Entry 5IKV (X-ray diffraction, 2.51 A resolution); this record covers chains A and B.

== Chain A (and B) ==
Name: Prostaglandin G/H synthase 2
Organism: Homo sapiens
Notes: EC 1.14.99.1; chain B of this document is another copy of the same molecule, construct and numbering; everything in this record applies to it too
UniProtKB: P35354 (PGH2_HUMAN); the construct lacks a stretch of the UniProt sequence, so the offset changes along the chain: 34-105 = UniProt 19-90; 106-583 = UniProt 92-569
Chain sequence (551 residues; row label = number of the first residue in the row):
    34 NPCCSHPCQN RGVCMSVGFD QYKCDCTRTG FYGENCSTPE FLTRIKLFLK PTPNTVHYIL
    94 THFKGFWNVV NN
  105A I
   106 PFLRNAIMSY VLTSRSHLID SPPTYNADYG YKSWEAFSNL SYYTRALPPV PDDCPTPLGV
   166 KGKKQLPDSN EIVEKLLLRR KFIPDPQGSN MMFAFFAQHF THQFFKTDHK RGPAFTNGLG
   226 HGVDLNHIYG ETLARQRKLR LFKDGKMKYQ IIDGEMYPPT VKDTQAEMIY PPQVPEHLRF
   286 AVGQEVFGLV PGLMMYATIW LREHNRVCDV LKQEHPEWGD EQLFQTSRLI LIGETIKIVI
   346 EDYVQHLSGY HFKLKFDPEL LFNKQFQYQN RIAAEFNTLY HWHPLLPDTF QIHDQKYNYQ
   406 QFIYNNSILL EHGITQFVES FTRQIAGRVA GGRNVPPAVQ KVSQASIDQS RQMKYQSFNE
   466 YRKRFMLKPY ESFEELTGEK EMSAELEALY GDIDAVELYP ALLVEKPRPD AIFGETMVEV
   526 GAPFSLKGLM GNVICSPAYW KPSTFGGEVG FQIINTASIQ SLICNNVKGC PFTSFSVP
Cystine bridges: Cys36-Cys47, Cys37-Cys159, Cys41-Cys57, Cys59-Cys69, Cys569-Cys575
Glycans and other covalent adducts: glycan linked to Asn144; N-acetylglucosamine (NAG) linked to Asn410
Bound ions: protoporphyrin IX containing co Co near His388 (its only coordinating residue here)
Residues lining bound ligands:
  - protoporphyrin IX containing co (COH): Tyr148, Ala199, Phe200, Ala202, Gln203, His207, Phe210, Lys211, Thr212, His214, Leu294, Val295, Asn382, Tyr385, His386, Trp387, His388, Leu390, Leu391, Phe395, Ile408, Val444, Val447, Ala450, Gln454
  - flufenamic acid (FLF; 2-[[3-(trifluoromethyl)phenyl]amino] benzoic acid): Val116, Arg120, Tyr348, Val349, Leu352, Ser353, Tyr355, Leu359, Phe381, Leu384, Tyr385, Trp387, Met522, Val523, Gly526, Ala527, Ser530, Leu531
Swiss-Prot annotation at these positions:
  - active site: His207 (Proton acceptor), Tyr385 (For cyclooxygenase activity)
  - binding site (substrate): Arg120, Tyr355
  - binding site (heme b): His388
  - site: Ser530 (Aspirin-acetylated serine)
  - modified residue: Cys540 (S-nitrosocysteine), Ser579 (O-acetylserine)
  - glycosylation (N-linked (GlcNAc...) asparagine): Asn68, Asn144, Asn410
Reported in the primary citation:
  - binding site for flufenamic acid: Tyr385, Ser530
  - mutagenesis - Y385F (Tm change 7 degC): decreased stability in response to flufenamic acid
  - mutagenesis - S530A: unchanged stability in response to flufenamic acid
  - mutagenesis - Y385F/S530A: decreased binding to flufenamic acid
  - catalytic residues: Tyr385 (citing earlier work)
  - mutagenesis - Y385F/S530A (Tm change 14 degC): decreased stability
  - mutagenesis - Y385F/S530A: abolished stability in response to diclofenac

== How chain A and chain B interact ==
Residue-residue contacts (106):
  Val46(A) - Ser548(B)
  Met48(A) - His320(B)
  Met48(A) - Gly551(B)
  Met48(A) - Gly552(B)
  Ser49(A) - His320(B)  hydrogen bond (backbone-side chain)
  Ser49(A) - Glu322(B)  hydrogen bond
  Ser49(A) - Trp323(B)
  Val50(A) - Glu322(B)
  Gly51(A) - Glu322(B)  hydrogen bond (backbone-side chain)
  Phe52(A) - Pro321(B)
  Phe52(A) - Glu322(B)
  Asp58(A) - Lys546(B)
  Asp58(A) - Pro547(B)
  Asp58(A) - Ser548(B)  hydrogen bond
  Thr60(A) - Lys546(B)
  Thr60(A) - Pro547(B)
  Arg61(A) - Phe367(B)
  Arg61(A) - Pro542(B)  hydrogen bond (side chain-backbone)
  Arg61(A) - Trp545(B)  hydrogen bond (side chain-backbone)
  Asp125(A) - Ala543(B)
  Pro127(A) - Tyr373(B)
  Pro127(A) - Val538(B)  hydrophobic
  Pro127(A) - Ser541(B)
  Pro128(A) - Tyr544(B)  hydrogen bond (backbone-side chain)
  Thr129(A) - Tyr544(B)
  Tyr134(A) - Glu326(B)  hydrogen bond
  Tyr134(A) - Gln330(B)
  Tyr136(A) - Glu326(B)
  Tyr136(A) - Gln327(B)  hydrogen bond (side chain-backbone)
  Tyr136(A) - Gln330(B)
  Lys137(A) - Leu334(B)
  Lys137(A) - Ala543(B)
  Lys137(A) - Tyr544(B)
  Ser138(A) - Gln330(B)
  Ser138(A) - Leu334(B)
  Trp139(A) - Asp229(B)
  Trp139(A) - Gln330(B)
  Trp139(A) - Arg333(B)
  Trp139(A) - Leu334(B)
  Trp139(A) - Ile337(B)  hydrophobic
  Trp139(A) - Asn537(B)
  Trp139(A) - Val538(B)  hydrophobic
  Glu140(A) - Gln330(B)
  Phe142(A) - Val538(B)  hydrophobic
  Phe142(A) - Tyr544(B)
  Asp229(A) - Trp139(B)
  His320(A) - Met48(B)
  His320(A) - Ser49(B)  hydrogen bond (side chain-backbone)
  Pro321(A) - Phe52(B)
  Glu322(A) - Ser49(B)  hydrogen bond
  Glu322(A) - Val50(B)
  Glu322(A) - Gly51(B)  hydrogen bond (side chain-backbone)
  Glu322(A) - Phe52(B)
  Trp323(A) - Ser49(B)
  Glu326(A) - Tyr134(B)  hydrogen bond
  Glu326(A) - Tyr136(B)
  Gln327(A) - Tyr136(B)  hydrogen bond (backbone-side chain)
  Gln330(A) - Tyr134(B)
  Gln330(A) - Tyr136(B)
  Gln330(A) - Ser138(B)
  Gln330(A) - Trp139(B)
  Gln330(A) - Glu140(B)
  Arg333(A) - Trp139(B)
  Leu334(A) - Lys137(B)
  Leu334(A) - Ser138(B)
  Leu334(A) - Trp139(B)
  Ile337(A) - Trp139(B)  hydrophobic
  Phe367(A) - Arg61(B)
  Phe367(A) - Gln370(B)  hydrogen bond (backbone-side chain)
  Asn368(A) - Gln370(B)
  Lys369(A) - Gln370(B)  hydrogen bond (backbone-side chain)
  Gln370(A) - Phe367(B)  hydrogen bond (side chain-backbone)
  Gln370(A) - Asn368(B)
  Gln370(A) - Lys369(B)  hydrogen bond (side chain-backbone)
  Phe371(A) - Gln372(B)  hydrogen bond (backbone-side chain)
  Gln372(A) - Phe371(B)  hydrogen bond (side chain-backbone)
  Gln372(A) - Gln372(B)
  Gln372(A) - Tyr373(B)  hydrogen bond (side chain-backbone)
  Tyr373(A) - Pro127(B)
  Tyr373(A) - Gln372(B)  hydrogen bond (backbone-side chain)
  Tyr373(A) - Gln374(B)  hydrogen bond (backbone-side chain)
  Gln374(A) - Tyr373(B)  hydrogen bond (side chain-backbone)
  Gln374(A) - Gln374(B)
  Asn537(A) - Trp139(B)
  Val538(A) - Pro127(B)  hydrophobic
  Val538(A) - Trp139(B)  hydrophobic
  Val538(A) - Phe142(B)  hydrophobic
  Ser541(A) - Pro127(B)
  Pro542(A) - Arg61(B)  hydrogen bond (backbone-side chain)
  Ala543(A) - Asp125(B)
  Ala543(A) - Lys137(B)
  Tyr544(A) - Pro128(B)  hydrogen bond (side chain-backbone)
  Tyr544(A) - Thr129(B)
  Tyr544(A) - Phe142(B)
  Trp545(A) - Arg61(B)  hydrogen bond (backbone-side chain)
  Lys546(A) - Val46(B)
  Lys546(A) - Asp58(B)
  Lys546(A) - Thr60(B)
  Lys546(A) - Arg61(B)
  Pro547(A) - Asp58(B)
  Pro547(A) - Thr60(B)
  Ser548(A) - Val46(B)
  Ser548(A) - Asp58(B)  hydrogen bond
  Thr549(A) - Lys137(B)
  Gly551(A) - Met48(B)
  Gly552(A) - Met48(B)
Interface residues without a listed pair, chain A (57 interface residues in all): Leu145, Val228, Leu238, Glu319, Leu366
Interface residues without a listed pair, chain B (58 interface residues in all): Leu145, Val228, Leu238, Gln241, Glu319, Leu366, Thr549

== Overview ==
The interface between chain A and chain B involves 57 residues on one side and 58 on the other, with 28
hydrogen bonds. Polar contacts include Ser49(A)-His320(B), Ser49(A)-Glu322(B) and Gly51(A)-Glu322(B). From the
paper: the catalytic residue Tyr385(A); Y385F of chain A reduces stability in response to flufenamic acid; 3
substitutions were tested in all.
Both chains are Prostaglandin G/H synthase 2 (Homo sapiens). Entry 5IKV (The Structure of Flufenamic Acid
Bound to Human Cyclooxygenase-2) was determined by X-ray diffraction, deposited together with 5IKQ, 5IKR and
5IKT.
